Entry 8VDB (X-ray diffraction, 2.40 A resolution); this record covers chains A and D.

[Chain A (and D)]
Protein: Beta-ketoacyl-[acyl-carrier-protein] synthase III 2
Organism: Bacillus subtilis
Notes: EC 2.3.1.180, 2.3.1.300; chain D of this document is another copy of the same molecule, construct and numbering; everything in this record applies to it too
UniProt: O07600 (FABH2_BACSU); residues 1-325 here = UniProt positions 1-325
Sequence (345 residues; row label = number of the first residue in the row; numbers below 1 keep their minus sign (Met-19 is residue -19)):
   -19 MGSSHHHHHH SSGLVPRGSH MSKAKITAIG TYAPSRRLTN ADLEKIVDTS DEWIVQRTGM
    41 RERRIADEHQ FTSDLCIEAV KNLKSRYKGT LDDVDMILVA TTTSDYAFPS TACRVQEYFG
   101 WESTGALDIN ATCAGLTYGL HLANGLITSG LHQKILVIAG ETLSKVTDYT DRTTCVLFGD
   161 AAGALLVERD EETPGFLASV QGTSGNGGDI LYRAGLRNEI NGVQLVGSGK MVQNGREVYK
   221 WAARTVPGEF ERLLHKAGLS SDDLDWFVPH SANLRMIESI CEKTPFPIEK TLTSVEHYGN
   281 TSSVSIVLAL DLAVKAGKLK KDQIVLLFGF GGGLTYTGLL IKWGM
Not modelled in the structure: -19 to -1 (chain D: -19 to 0)
Construct notes: initiating methionine (-19); expression tag (-18 to 0)
UniProt features mapped onto this chain:
  - region: Ser251 to Arg255 (ACP-binding)
  - active site: Cys113, His250, Asn280
Reported in the primary citation:
  - catalytic residues: Cys113, His250, Asn280
  - self-association interface (contacts with another copy of this molecule): Asp85, Tyr86, Leu107, Leu196, Arg197 (from molecular simulation)
  - contacts within the chain: His250-Phe310 (pi stacking)

[Chain A / chain D interface]
Pairs across the interface (133):
  His49(A) - Arg197(D)
  Phe51(A) - Leu196(D)
  Phe51(A) - Arg197(D)
  Ser53(A) - Arg197(D)
  Asp54(A) - Arg197(D)  salt bridge
  Asp75(A) - Gln181(D)
  Met76(A) - Tyr118(D)  hydrophobic
  Met76(A) - Gln181(D)
  Thr83(A) - Leu196(D)
  Ser84(A) - Leu196(D)
  Asp85(A) - Gly195(D)
  Asp85(A) - Leu196(D)  hydrogen bond (backbone-backbone)
  Asp85(A) - Arg197(D)  salt bridge
  Tyr86(A) - Arg193(D)
  Tyr86(A) - Gly195(D)
  Tyr86(A) - Arg197(D)
  Tyr86(A) - Glu199(D)  hydrogen bond (side chain-backbone)
  Tyr86(A) - Ile200(D)
  Tyr86(A) - Leu205(D)  hydrophobic
  Ala87(A) - Asn110(D)  hydrogen bond (backbone-side chain)
  Ala87(A) - Arg193(D)  hydrogen bond (backbone-backbone)
  Ala87(A) - Ala194(D)
  Ala87(A) - Gly195(D)
  Phe88(A) - Thr82(D)
  Phe88(A) - Asn110(D)
  Phe88(A) - Thr112(D)  hydrogen bond (backbone-side chain)
  Phe88(A) - Leu191(D)  hydrophobic
  Phe88(A) - Tyr192(D)
  Phe88(A) - Arg193(D)
  Phe88(A) - Met211(D)  hydrophobic
  Pro89(A) - Tyr192(D)  hydrophobic
  Pro89(A) - Arg193(D)
  Ser90(A) - Asn110(D)
  Cys93(A) - Thr183(D)
  Cys93(A) - Gly185(D)
  Cys93(A) - Gly313(D)
  Cys93(A) - Thr315(D)
  Arg94(A) - Gly185(D)
  Gln96(A) - Thr183(D)  hydrogen bond (side chain-backbone)
  Gln96(A) - Ser184(D)
  Gln96(A) - Gly185(D)  hydrogen bond (side chain-backbone)
  Glu97(A) - Gly185(D)
  Glu97(A) - Asn186(D)
  Ser103(A) - Gln181(D)
  Thr104(A) - Gly182(D)
  Thr104(A) - Thr183(D)  hydrogen bond (backbone-side chain)
  Gly105(A) - Tyr118(D)
  Gly105(A) - Gln181(D)
  Gly105(A) - Thr183(D)
  Ala106(A) - Tyr118(D)  hydrogen bond (backbone-side chain)
  Ala106(A) - Thr183(D)  hydrogen bond (backbone-side chain)
  Ala106(A) - Thr315(D)
  Leu107(A) - Ile109(D)  hydrophobic
  Leu107(A) - Asn110(D)
  Leu107(A) - Ala111(D)  hydrophobic
  Leu107(A) - Leu122(D)  hydrophobic
  Asp108(A) - Ile109(D)
  Asp108(A) - Asn110(D)  hydrogen bond (backbone-backbone)
  Ile109(A) - Leu107(D)  hydrophobic
  Ile109(A) - Asp108(D)
  Asn110(A) - Ala87(D)  hydrogen bond (side chain-backbone)
  Asn110(A) - Ser90(D)
  Asn110(A) - Leu107(D)
  Asn110(A) - Asp108(D)  hydrogen bond (backbone-backbone)
  Ala111(A) - Leu107(D)  hydrophobic
  Thr112(A) - Phe88(D)
  Tyr118(A) - Gly105(D)
  Tyr118(A) - Ala106(D)  hydrogen bond (side chain-backbone)
  His121(A) - Leu126(D)
  His121(A) - Leu131(D)
  His121(A) - His132(D)  hydrogen bond
  Leu122(A) - Leu107(D)  hydrophobic
  Leu122(A) - Leu126(D)  hydrophobic
  Asn124(A) - Leu131(D)
  Gly125(A) - Gly125(D)
  Gly125(A) - Ser129(D)
  Gly125(A) - Leu131(D)
  Leu126(A) - Leu122(D)  hydrophobic
  Thr128(A) - Ser129(D)
  Ser129(A) - Gly125(D)
  Ser129(A) - Thr128(D)
  Ser129(A) - Ser129(D)
  Leu131(A) - His121(D)
  Leu131(A) - Asn124(D)
  Leu131(A) - Gly125(D)
  His132(A) - His121(D)  hydrogen bond
  His132(A) - Gln181(D)
  Thr142(A) - Leu196(D)
  Val146(A) - Leu196(D)  hydrophobic
  Gln181(A) - Asp75(D)
  Gln181(A) - Met76(D)
  Gln181(A) - Ser103(D)
  Gln181(A) - Gly105(D)
  Gln181(A) - His132(D)  hydrogen bond
  Gly182(A) - Thr104(D)
  Thr183(A) - Gln96(D)  hydrogen bond (backbone-side chain)
  Thr183(A) - Thr104(D)  hydrogen bond (side chain-backbone)
  Thr183(A) - Gly105(D)
  Thr183(A) - Ala106(D)
  Ser184(A) - Gln96(D)
  Gly185(A) - Cys93(D)
  Gly185(A) - Arg94(D)  hydrogen bond (backbone-side chain)
  Gly185(A) - Gln96(D)  hydrogen bond (backbone-side chain)
  Gly185(A) - Glu97(D)
  Asn186(A) - Glu97(D)
  Gly188(A) - Pro89(D)
  Leu191(A) - Phe88(D)
  Tyr192(A) - Phe88(D)
  Tyr192(A) - Pro89(D)
  Arg193(A) - Tyr86(D)
  Arg193(A) - Ala87(D)  hydrogen bond (backbone-backbone)
  Arg193(A) - Phe88(D)  hydrogen bond (backbone-backbone)
  Gly195(A) - Asp85(D)  hydrogen bond (backbone-backbone)
  Gly195(A) - Tyr86(D)
  Gly195(A) - Ala87(D)
  Leu196(A) - Phe51(D)
  Leu196(A) - Thr83(D)
  Leu196(A) - Ser84(D)
  Leu196(A) - Asp85(D)  hydrogen bond (backbone-backbone)
  Arg197(A) - Phe51(D)
  Arg197(A) - Ser53(D)
  Arg197(A) - Asp54(D)  salt bridge
  Arg197(A) - Asp85(D)  salt bridge
  Arg197(A) - Tyr86(D)
  Glu199(A) - Tyr86(D)  hydrogen bond (backbone-side chain)
  Ile200(A) - Tyr86(D)
  Ile200(A) - Arg94(D)
  Leu205(A) - Tyr86(D)  hydrophobic
  Met211(A) - Phe88(D)  hydrophobic
  Gly313(A) - Pro89(D)
  Gly313(A) - Cys93(D)
  Thr315(A) - Cys93(D)
  Thr315(A) - Ala106(D)
Other interface residues (no listed pair), chain A (65 interface residues in all): His0, Thr82, Lys145, Ala194, Asn201, Gly312
Other interface residues (no listed pair), chain D (64 interface residues in all): His49, Gly130, Val146, Gly188, Asn201, Gly312, Leu314

[In short]
The interface between chain A and chain D involves 65 residues on one side and 64 on the other; the contacts
include 26 hydrogen bonds and 4 salt bridges. Among the polar pairs are Asp54(A)-Arg197(D), Asp85(A)-Arg197(D)
and Tyr86(A)-Glu199(D). From the paper: catalytic residues Cys113(A), His250(A) and Asn280(A); a
self-association interface involving Asp85(A), Tyr86(A) and Leu107(A) among others.
Both chains are Beta-ketoacyl-[acyl-carrier-protein] synthase III 2 (Bacillus subtilis). Entry 8VDB (Crystal
structure of Bacillus subtilis FabHB, beta-ketoacyl carrier protein synthase III) was determined by X-ray
diffraction together with 8VD9 and 8VDA from the same study.
